Entry 3O06 (X-ray diffraction, 2.35 A resolution); this record covers chains A and B of the 3 polymer chains in the assembly.

# Chain A (and B)
Molecule: Pyridoxine biosynthesis protein SNZ1
From: Saccharomyces cerevisiae
Notes: chain B of this document is another copy of the same molecule, construct and numbering; everything in this record applies to it too
Reference sequence: Q03148 (SNZ1_YEAST); residues 15-297 here = UniProt positions 15-297
Chain sequence (291 residues; numbered 7 to 297; the number before each row is that of its first residue):
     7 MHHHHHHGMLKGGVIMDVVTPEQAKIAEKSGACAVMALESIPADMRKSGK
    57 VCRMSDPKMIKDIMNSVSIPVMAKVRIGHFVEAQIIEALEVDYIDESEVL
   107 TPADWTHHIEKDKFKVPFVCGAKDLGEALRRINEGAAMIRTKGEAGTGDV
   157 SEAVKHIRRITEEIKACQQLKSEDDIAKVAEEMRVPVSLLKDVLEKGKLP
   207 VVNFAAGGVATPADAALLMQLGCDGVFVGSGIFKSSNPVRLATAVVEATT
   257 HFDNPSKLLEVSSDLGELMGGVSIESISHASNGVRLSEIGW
Disordered / not traced: 7-15, 274-297
Differences from the reference sequence: expression tag (7-14)
Curated features (UniProtKB/Swiss-Prot):
  - active site: Lys-80 (Schiff-base intermediate with D-ribose 5-phosphate)
  - binding site (D-ribose 5-phosphate): Asp-23, Gly-152, Gly-214, Gly-235, Ser-236
  - binding site (D-glyceraldehyde 3-phosphate): Arg-164
  - mutagenesis: Glu-116 (E116A: No effect), Lys-117 (K117A: No activity), Arg-136 to Arg-137 (No pyridoxal 5'-phosphate synthesis activity. Retains ability to isomerize dihydroxyacetone phosphate to glyceraldehyde 3-phosphate), Lys-148 (K148A: No activity), Arg-164 (R164A: No pyridoxal 5'-phosphate synthesis activity. Retains ability to isomerize dihydroxyacetone phosphate to glyceraldehyde 3-phosphate), Lys-240 (K240A: No effect)
What the authors report for this chain:
  - mutagenesis - K117A: abolished catalytic activity on PLP-synthesis
  - mutagenesis - K240A: unchanged catalytic activity on PLP-synthesis
  - catalytic residues: Lys-80, Lys-117 (proposed by the authors, not directly observed)
  - mutagenesis - R164A: abolished catalytic activity on PLP
  - mutagenesis - E116A: unchanged catalytic activity on PLP
  - mutagenesis - K117A, R136A/R137A, K148A, R164A: unchanged catalytic activity on DHAP

# Chain A / chain B interface
Pairs across the interface - 43 pairs, chain A then chain B:
  Val-57(A) / Thr-153(B)
  Val-57(A) / Gly-154(B)
  Val-57(A) / Asp-155(B)
  Arg-59(A) / Gly-154(B)  hydrogen bond (side chain-backbone)
  Arg-59(A) / Ala-216(B)
  Arg-59(A) / Thr-217(B)
  Asp-62(A) / Ser-268(B)
  Asp-62(A) / Ser-269(B)
  Asp-62(A) / Asp-270(B)  hydrogen bond (side chain-backbone)
  Asp-62(A) / Leu-271(B)  hydrogen bond (side chain-backbone)
  Pro-63(A) / Leu-265(B)  hydrophobic
  Pro-63(A) / Ser-268(B)
  Pro-63(A) / Ser-269(B)
  Arg-82(A) / Val-156(B)
  Arg-82(A) / Asp-220(B)  salt bridge
  His-85(A) / Ala-219(B)
  His-85(A) / Asp-220(B)  salt bridge
  His-85(A) / Leu-223(B)
  Phe-86(A) / Arg-164(B)
  Phe-86(A) / Leu-223(B)  hydrophobic
  Phe-86(A) / Gln-226(B)
  Phe-86(A) / Leu-227(B)  hydrophobic
  Val-87(A) / Ala-219(B)
  Val-87(A) / Ala-222(B)  hydrophobic
  Val-87(A) / Leu-223(B)  hydrophobic
  Val-87(A) / Gln-226(B)
  Val-87(A) / Leu-264(B)  hydrophobic
  Gln-90(A) / Gln-226(B)
  Ile-91(A) / Ala-219(B)  hydrophobic
  Ile-91(A) / Leu-264(B)  hydrophobic
  Ile-91(A) / Leu-265(B)  hydrophobic
  Ile-91(A) / Ser-268(B)
  Ala-94(A) / Leu-265(B)
  Leu-95(A) / Leu-265(B)
  Thr-107(A) / Asp-155(B)
  Pro-108(A) / Asp-155(B)
  Pro-108(A) / Ser-157(B)
  Ala-109(A) / Ser-157(B)
  Ala-109(A) / Val-160(B)
  Asp-110(A) / Val-160(B)
  Asp-110(A) / Arg-164(B)  salt bridge
  Trp-111(A) / Ser-157(B)
  His-113(A) / Arg-164(B)
Interface residues without a listed pair, chain A (21 interface residues in all): Lys-64, Gly-84, Glu-88
Interface residues without a listed pair, chain B (23 interface residues in all): Pro-261, Gly-272

# Summary
The interface between chain A and chain B involves 21 residues on one side and 23 on the other, with 3
hydrogen bonds and 3 salt bridges. Among the polar pairs are Arg-82(A)/Asp-220(B), His-85(A)/Asp-220(B) and
Asp-110(A)/Arg-164(B). The paper reports catalytic residues Lys-80(A) and Lys-117(A); K117A of chain A
abolishes catalytic activity on PLP-synthesis; 6 substitutions were tested in all.
Chain A and chain B are both Pyridoxine biosynthesis protein SNZ1 (Saccharomyces cerevisiae); the structure,
Crystal Structure of yeast pyridoxal 5-phosphate synthase Snz1, was determined by X-ray diffraction, deposited
together with 3O05 and 3O07.
